1MU8 - chains B and C of the 3 polymer chains in the assembly; structure by X-ray diffraction, 2.00 A resolution.

Chain B:
Protein: Thrombin
Organism: Homo sapiens
Notes: EC 3.4.21.5; fragment: heavy chain
Reference sequence: P00734 (THRB_HUMAN); the construct lacks a stretch of the UniProt sequence and is renumbered around it, so the offset changes along the chain: 16-36 = UniProt 364-384; 37-60 = UniProt 386-409; 61-77 = UniProt 419-435; 78-97 = UniProt 437-456; 7 more segments
Chain sequence (259 residues; row label = number of the first residue in the row; note: 4 numbers in that range are skipped by the numbering (no residue carries them; nothing is unmodelled there); a row labelled like 60A-60I holds insertion residues (60A, then the next letters in order)):
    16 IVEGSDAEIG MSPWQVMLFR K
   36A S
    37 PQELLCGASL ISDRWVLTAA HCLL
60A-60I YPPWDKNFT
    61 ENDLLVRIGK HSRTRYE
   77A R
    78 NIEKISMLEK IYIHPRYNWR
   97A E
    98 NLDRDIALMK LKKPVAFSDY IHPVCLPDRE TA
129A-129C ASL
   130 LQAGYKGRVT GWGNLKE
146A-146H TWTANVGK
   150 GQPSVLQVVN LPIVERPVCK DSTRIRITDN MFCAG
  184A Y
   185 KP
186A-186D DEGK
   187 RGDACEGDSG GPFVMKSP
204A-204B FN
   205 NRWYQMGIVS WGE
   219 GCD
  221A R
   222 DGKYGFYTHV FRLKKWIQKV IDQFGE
Not modelled in the structure: 146A-146H, 247
Cystine bridges: Cys42-Cys58, Cys168-Cys182, Cys191-Cys220
Residues lining bound ligands: CDB (2-(6-chloro-3-{[2,2-difluoro-2-(2-pyridinyl)ethyl]amino}-2-oxo-1(2h)-pyrazinyl)-N-[(2-fluoro-3-methyl-6-pyridinyl)methyl]acetamide): His57, Tyr60A, Trp60D, Glu97A, Asn98, Leu99, Ile174, Asp189, Ala190, Cys191, Glu192, Ser195, Val213, Ser214, Trp215, Gly216, Glu217, Gly219, Cys220, Gly226, Phe227
Curated features (UniProtKB/Swiss-Prot):
  - region: Ala183 to Val200 (High affinity receptor-binding region which is also known as the TP508 peptide)
  - active site (Charge relay system): His57, Asp102, Ser195
  - glycosylation: Asn60G (N-linked (GlcNAc...) (complex) asparagine)

Chain C:
Protein: Hirudin iib
Reference sequence: P28506 (ITHF_HIRME); residues 355-365 here correspond to UniProt positions 55-65 (UniProt number = residue number - 300)
Chain sequence (11 residues; numbered 355 to 365; the number before each row is that of its first residue):
   355 DFEEIPEEYL Q
Modified positions: Tyr363 (o-sulfo-l-tyrosine; TYS)
Curated features (UniProtKB/Swiss-Prot):
  - region: Asp355 to Gln365 (Interaction with fibrinogen-binding exosite of thrombin)
  - modified residue: Tyr363 (Sulfotyrosine)

How chain B and chain C interact:
Contacting residue pairs (24; chain B residue first):
  Phe34(B) - Phe356(C)  hydrophobic
  Gln38(B) - Phe356(C)
  Gln38(B) - Glu357(C)
  Gln38(B) - Ile359(C)
  Gln38(B) - Leu364(C)
  Glu39(B) - Phe356(C)
  Leu40(B) - Phe356(C)
  Leu65(B) - Ile359(C)  hydrophobic
  Leu65(B) - Tyr363(C)
  Arg67(B) - Ile359(C)
  Arg73(B) - Asp355(C)  salt bridge
  Arg73(B) - Phe356(C)
  Thr74(B) - Asp355(C)
  Thr74(B) - Phe356(C)
  Thr74(B) - Glu357(C)  hydrogen bond (backbone-backbone)
  Arg75(B) - Asp355(C)  salt bridge
  Arg75(B) - Glu357(C)  salt bridge
  Tyr76(B) - Glu357(C)
  Tyr76(B) - Pro360(C)
  Tyr76(B) - Tyr363(C)
  Glu80(B) - Tyr363(C)
  Lys81(B) - Tyr363(C)
  Ile82(B) - Tyr363(C)
  Gln151(B) - Asp355(C)
Also at the interface, not in a pair above, chain B (16 interface residues in all): Lys36, Met84
Also at the interface, not in a pair above, chain C (9 interface residues in all): Glu358, Gln365

Overview:
16 residues of chain B and 9 residues of chain C are in contact, with 1 hydrogen bond and 3 salt bridges.
Among the polar pairs are Arg73(B)-Asp355(C), Arg75(B)-Asp355(C) and Arg75(B)-Glu357(C). Chain B binds
compound CDB. From UniProt: 3 active-site residues on chain B.
Chain B is Thrombin (Homo sapiens) and chain C is Hirudin iib; the structure, thrombin-hirugen_l-378,650, was
determined by X-ray diffraction, deposited together with 1MU6.
